1K6L - chains L and M of the 3 polymer chains in the assembly; structure by X-ray diffraction, 3.10 A resolution.

# Chain L
Molecule: Photosynthetic reaction center L subunit
Source organism: Rhodobacter sphaeroides
Reference sequence: P02954 (RCEL_RHOSH); residue numbers follow UniProt; this construct covers 1-281
Sequence (281 residues; numbered 1 to 281; the number before each row is that of its first residue):
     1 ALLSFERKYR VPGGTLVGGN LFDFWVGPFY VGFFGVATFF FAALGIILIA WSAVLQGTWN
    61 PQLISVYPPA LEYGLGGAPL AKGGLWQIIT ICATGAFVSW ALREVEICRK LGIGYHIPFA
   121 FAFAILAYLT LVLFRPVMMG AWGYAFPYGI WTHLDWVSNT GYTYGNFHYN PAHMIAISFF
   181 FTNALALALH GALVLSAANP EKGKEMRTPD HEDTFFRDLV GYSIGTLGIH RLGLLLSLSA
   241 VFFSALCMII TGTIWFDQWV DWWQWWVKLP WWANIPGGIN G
Bound ions: bacteriochlorophyll a Mg site 1 near His153 (its only coordinating residue here); bacteriochlorophyll a Mg site 2 near His173 (its only coordinating residue here); Fe ion: His190, His230 (shared with His219(M), Glu234(M), His266(M) of chain M)
Ligand contacts:
  - bacteriochlorophyll a (BCL), molecule 1: Ile46, Tyr128, Leu131, Phe146, Ile150, His153, Leu154, Trp156, Val157
  - bacteriochlorophyll a (BCL), molecule 2: Phe97, Phe121, Ala124, Ile125, Ala127, Tyr128, Leu131, Trp156, Val157, Ser158, Thr160, Gly161, Tyr162, Asn166, Phe167, His168, His173, Ala176, Ile177, Phe180, Phe181, Val241, Ser244, Ala245, Cys247, Met248
  - bacteriochlorophyll a (BCL), molecule 3: Val157, Tyr162, His168, Phe181
  - bacteriochlorophyll a (BCL), molecule 4: His168, His173, Met174, Ile177, Ser178, Phe181, Thr182, Leu185
  - bacteriopheophytin a (BPH), molecule 1: Phe41, Ala42, Gly45, Ile49, Ile89, Cys92, Ala93, Ala96, Phe97, Trp100, Glu104, Ile117, Ala120, Phe121, Phe123, Ala124, Tyr128, Phe146, Tyr148, Gly149, Ile150, His153, Phe180, Ser237, Leu238, Val241
  - bacteriopheophytin a (BPH), molecule 2: Phe181, Ala184, Leu185, Ala188, Leu189, Phe216, Leu219, Val220
  - ubiquinone-10 (U10), molecule 1: Phe29, Tyr30, Val31, Gly35, Thr38, Phe39, Trp100, Arg103
  - ubiquinone-10 (U10), molecule 2: Pro171, Ile175, Ser178, Phe179, Thr182, Leu189, Leu193, Phe216, Tyr222, Ser223, Ile224, Gly225, Ile229, Leu232, Leu236, Phe243, Leu246, Ile250, Ile254, Trp259, Trp262

# Chain M
Molecule: Photosynthetic reaction center M subunit
Source organism: Rhodobacter sphaeroides
Reference sequence: P02953 (RCEM_RHOSH); residue numbers follow UniProt; this construct covers 1-307
Sequence (314 residues; row label = number of the first residue in the row):
     1 AEYQNIFSQV QVRGPADLGM TEDVNLANRS GVGPFSTLLG WFGNAQLGPI YLGSLGVLSL
    61 FSGLMWFFTI GIWFWYQAGW NPAVFLRDLF FFSLEPPAPE YGLSFAAPLK EGGLWLIASF
   121 FMFVAVWSWW GRTYLRAQAL GMGKHTAWAF LSAIWLWMVL GFIRPILMGS WSEAVPYGIF
   181 SHLDWTNNFS LVHGNLFYNP FHGLSIAFLY GSALLFAMHG ATILAVSRFG GERELEQIAD
   241 RGTAAERAAL FWRWTMGFNA TMEGIHRWAI WMAVLVTLTG GIGILLSGTV VDNWYVWGQN
   301 HGMAPLNHHH HHHH
Not modelled in the structure: 303-314
Sequence notes: expression tag (308-314)
Bound ions: bacteriochlorophyll a Mg site 1 near His182 (its only coordinating residue here); bacteriochlorophyll a Mg site 2 near His202 (its only coordinating residue here); Fe ion: His219, Glu234, His266 (shared with His190(L), His230(L) of chain L)
Ligand contacts:
  - bacteriochlorophyll a (BCL), molecule 1: Trp66, Phe67, Leu89, Met122, Trp157, Leu160, Val175, Ile179, His182, Leu183, Trp185, Thr186
  - bacteriochlorophyll a (BCL), molecule 2: Trp66, Met122, Val126, Ala153, Leu156, Trp157, Leu160, Trp185, Thr186, Asn187, Phe189, Ser190, Asn195, Leu196, Phe197, His202, Ser205, Ile206, Leu209, Tyr210, Val276, Thr277, Gly280, Gly281, Ile284
  - bacteriochlorophyll a (BCL), molecule 3: Phe197, Gly203, Ile206, Ala207, Tyr210, Gly211, Leu214
  - bacteriopheophytin a (BPH), molecule 1: Ser59, Leu60, Gly63, Leu64, Phe67, Ala125, Val126, Trp129, Thr133, Thr146, Ala149, Phe150, Ser152, Ala153, Ala273, Val274, Thr277
  - bacteriopheophytin a (BPH), molecule 2: Tyr210, Ala213, Leu214, Ala217, Met218, Trp252, Thr255, Met256
  - speroidenone (SPN): Trp66, Phe67, Phe68, Ile70, Gly71, Ile72, Phe74, Trp75, Phe85, Leu89, Phe105, Trp115, Leu116, Ser119, Phe120, Met122, Phe123, Trp157, Met158, Leu160, Gly161, Phe162, Trp171, Val175, Tyr177, Gly178, Ile179, His182
  - ubiquinone-10 (U10): Leu214, Leu215, Met218, His219, Thr222, Ile223, Ala245, Ala248, Ala249, Trp252, Met256, Phe258, Asn259, Ala260, Thr261, Met262, Ile265, Trp268, Met272

# How chain L and chain M interact
Pairs across the interface (203):
  Ala1(L) - Arg253(M)  hydrogen bond (backbone-side chain)
  Leu3(L) - Leu250(M)  hydrophobic
  Leu3(L) - Arg253(M)
  Leu3(L) - Asn259(M)
  Phe5(L) - Arg241(M)
  Phe5(L) - Glu246(M)
  Glu6(L) - Leu250(M)
  Glu6(L) - Arg253(M)  salt bridge
  Glu6(L) - Trp254(M)  hydrogen bond
  Lys8(L) - Glu246(M)  salt bridge
  Tyr9(L) - Thr243(M)  hydrogen bond
  Tyr9(L) - Glu246(M)  hydrogen bond
  Tyr9(L) - Arg247(M)
  Tyr9(L) - Leu250(M)  hydrophobic
  Tyr9(L) - Trp254(M)
  Arg10(L) - Arg253(M)
  Arg10(L) - Trp254(M)
  Trp25(L) - Trp254(M)
  Pro28(L) - Arg253(M)
  Pro28(L) - Trp254(M)
  Pro28(L) - Gly257(M)
  Phe29(L) - Trp254(M)
  Phe29(L) - Thr255(M)
  Phe29(L) - Met256(M)
  Tyr30(L) - Trp254(M)  hydrogen bond (backbone-backbone)
  Trp100(L) - Thr255(M)
  Arg103(L) - Trp254(M)  hydrogen bond (side chain-backbone)
  Arg103(L) - Thr255(M)  hydrogen bond (side chain-backbone)
  Glu104(L) - Phe251(M)
  Glu104(L) - Thr255(M)
  Ile107(L) - Phe251(M)  hydrophobic
  Ile107(L) - Thr255(M)
  Cys108(L) - Phe251(M)  hydrophobic
  Lys110(L) - Trp254(M)
  Leu111(L) - Arg247(M)  hydrogen bond (backbone-side chain)
  Leu111(L) - Phe251(M)  hydrophobic
  Leu111(L) - Trp254(M)  hydrophobic
  Gly112(L) - Arg228(M)  hydrogen bond (backbone-side chain)
  Ile113(L) - Ala225(M)
  Ile113(L) - Val226(M)  hydrophobic
  Ile113(L) - Arg228(M)
  Ile113(L) - Phe251(M)  hydrophobic
  Gly114(L) - Ala225(M)  hydrogen bond (backbone-backbone)
  Gly114(L) - Arg228(M)
  His116(L) - Gln4(M)  hydrogen bond (side chain-backbone)
  His116(L) - Ala221(M)
  His116(L) - Leu224(M)
  His116(L) - Ala225(M)
  Ile117(L) - Ala221(M)
  Ile117(L) - Thr222(M)
  Ile117(L) - Phe251(M)  hydrophobic
  Ile117(L) - Trp252(M)  hydrophobic
  Trp151(L) - Phe197(M)
  Leu154(L) - Phe197(M)
  Val157(L) - Phe197(M)  hydrophobic
  Tyr162(L) - Asn187(M)  hydrogen bond
  Tyr162(L) - Leu191(M)
  Asn166(L) - Leu183(M)
  Asn166(L) - Asp184(M)
  Asn166(L) - Asn187(M)
  His168(L) - Leu183(M)  hydrogen bond (side chain-backbone)
  His168(L) - Thr186(M)
  His168(L) - Asn187(M)
  Tyr169(L) - Phe180(M)
  Tyr169(L) - Asp184(M)  hydrogen bond
  Met174(L) - Phe180(M)  hydrophobic
  Met174(L) - Leu183(M)  hydrophobic
  Phe180(L) - Ala213(M)  hydrophobic
  Asn183(L) - Ser212(M)  hydrogen bond (side chain-backbone)
  Asn183(L) - Ala213(M)
  Asn183(L) - Phe216(M)
  Ala184(L) - Ala273(M)
  Ala186(L) - Phe216(M)
  Leu187(L) - Ser212(M)
  Leu187(L) - Phe216(M)  hydrophobic
  Ala188(L) - Ala273(M)
  His190(L) - His219(M)  hydrogen bond
  His190(L) - Glu234(M)  salt bridge
  His190(L) - His266(M)  hydrogen bond
  Ala192(L) - His145(M)
  Ala192(L) - Thr146(M)
  Val194(L) - Glu234(M)
  Val194(L) - Leu235(M)
  Val194(L) - His266(M)
  Leu195(L) - His145(M)
  Leu195(L) - Glu263(M)
  Leu195(L) - His266(M)
  Leu195(L) - Arg267(M)
  Ser196(L) - Met142(M)
  Ser196(L) - Gly143(M)  hydrogen bond (backbone-backbone)
  Ser196(L) - His145(M)
  Ala197(L) - Leu235(M)  hydrophobic
  Ala198(L) - Leu235(M)
  Ala198(L) - Ile238(M)  hydrophobic
  Asn199(L) - Gly143(M)
  Asn199(L) - His145(M)
  Asn199(L) - Glu263(M)  hydrogen bond
  Asn199(L) - Arg267(M)
  Pro200(L) - Gly141(M)
  Pro200(L) - Gly143(M)
  Glu201(L) - Gln138(M)
  Glu201(L) - Gly141(M)  hydrogen bond (backbone-backbone)
  Glu201(L) - Met142(M)
  Glu201(L) - Lys144(M)  salt bridge
  Lys204(L) - Gly141(M)
  Met206(L) - Leu235(M)
  Arg207(L) - Glu22(M)  salt bridge
  Arg207(L) - Leu140(M)  hydrogen bond (side chain-backbone)
  Arg207(L) - Gly141(M)
  Arg207(L) - Leu235(M)
  Thr208(L) - Leu235(M)
  Pro209(L) - Leu235(M)
  Asp210(L) - Met20(M)
  His211(L) - Met20(M)
  His211(L) - Glu22(M)  salt bridge
  His211(L) - Met142(M)
  Glu212(L) - Met142(M)
  Glu212(L) - Leu235(M)
  Thr214(L) - Gly19(M)
  Thr214(L) - Met20(M)  hydrogen bond (side chain-backbone)
  Thr214(L) - Arg29(M)
  Phe215(L) - Thr133(M)
  Phe215(L) - Arg136(M)
  Phe215(L) - Ala137(M)
  Phe215(L) - Leu140(M)  hydrophobic
  Phe215(L) - Met142(M)  hydrophobic
  Phe215(L) - Thr146(M)
  Arg217(L) - Asn44(M)  hydrogen bond
  Arg217(L) - Gln46(M)
  Arg217(L) - Gly48(M)
  Arg217(L) - Pro49(M)
  Arg217(L) - Ile50(M)
  Arg217(L) - Tyr51(M)
  Asp218(L) - Val24(M)
  Asp218(L) - Arg29(M)  salt bridge
  Asp218(L) - Ile50(M)
  Asp218(L) - Tyr51(M)  hydrogen bond (backbone-backbone)
  Asp218(L) - Arg132(M)  hydrogen bond (backbone-side chain)
  Asp218(L) - Arg136(M)
  Leu219(L) - Ile50(M)
  Leu219(L) - Trp129(M)
  Leu219(L) - Arg132(M)  hydrogen bond (backbone-side chain)
  Leu219(L) - Thr133(M)
  Val220(L) - Ile50(M)
  Gly221(L) - Gly48(M)  hydrogen bond (backbone-backbone)
  Gly221(L) - Pro49(M)
  Gly221(L) - Ile50(M)
  Tyr222(L) - Leu39(M)  hydrophobic
  Tyr222(L) - Asn44(M)  hydrogen bond (side chain-backbone)
  Tyr222(L) - Gln46(M)
  Tyr222(L) - Leu47(M)  hydrophobic
  Ser223(L) - Asn44(M)
  Ile224(L) - Phe42(M)  hydrophobic
  Ile224(L) - Gly43(M)
  Ile224(L) - Asn44(M)  hydrogen bond (backbone-backbone)
  Thr226(L) - Glu232(M)
  Leu227(L) - Asn5(M)
  Leu227(L) - Glu232(M)
  Gly228(L) - Phe42(M)
  Ile229(L) - Phe216(M)
  His230(L) - His219(M)  hydrogen bond
  His230(L) - Gly220(M)
  His230(L) - Ile223(M)
  His230(L) - Glu234(M)  salt bridge
  Arg231(L) - Tyr3(M)
  Arg231(L) - Asn5(M)  hydrogen bond
  Arg231(L) - Ile6(M)  hydrogen bond (side chain-backbone)
  Arg231(L) - Phe7(M)
  Arg231(L) - Ser8(M)  hydrogen bond
  Arg231(L) - Trp41(M)  hydrogen bond (side chain-backbone)
  Arg231(L) - Phe42(M)  hydrogen bond (side chain-backbone)
  Arg231(L) - Leu224(M)
  Leu232(L) - Phe42(M)  hydrophobic
  Gly233(L) - Phe216(M)
  Leu234(L) - Ile6(M)  hydrophobic
  Leu234(L) - Ala221(M)  hydrophobic
  Leu234(L) - Leu224(M)  hydrophobic
  Leu235(L) - Phe42(M)  hydrophobic
  Ser237(L) - Ala213(M)  hydrogen bond (side chain-backbone)
  Ser237(L) - Phe216(M)
  Ser237(L) - Ala217(M)  hydrogen bond (side chain-backbone)
  Trp263(L) - Phe180(M)  hydrophobic
  Trp266(L) - Leu86(M)  hydrogen bond (side chain-backbone)
  Trp266(L) - Arg87(M)  hydrogen bond (side chain-backbone)
  Val267(L) - Arg87(M)
  Val267(L) - Asp88(M)
  Trp272(L) - Ala83(M)
  Trp272(L) - Leu86(M)  hydrophobic
  Trp272(L) - Arg87(M)  hydrogen bond (backbone-side chain)
  Ala273(L) - Arg87(M)
  Ile275(L) - Asn81(M)
  Ile275(L) - Ala83(M)  hydrophobic
  Ile275(L) - Arg87(M)  hydrogen bond (backbone-side chain)
  Pro276(L) - Val84(M)
  Gly277(L) - Arg87(M)  hydrogen bond (backbone-side chain)
  Gly278(L) - Gln77(M)
  Gly278(L) - Val84(M)
  Gly278(L) - Asp88(M)
  Ile279(L) - Asp88(M)  hydrogen bond (backbone-side chain)
  Ile279(L) - Phe91(M)  hydrophobic
  Ile279(L) - Phe92(M)  hydrophobic
  Asn280(L) - Asp88(M)  hydrogen bond (backbone-side chain)
  Asn280(L) - Phe91(M)
Also at the interface, not in a pair above, chain L (97 interface residues in all): Leu2, Asp155, Ser158, Phe181, Leu189, Gly191, Leu193, Asp213, Gly225, Gly281
Also at the interface, not in a pair above, chain M (99 interface residues in all): Asp17, Ala78, Phe90, Ala149, Tyr198, Leu209, Leu215, Met218, Phe229, Ala239, Ala249, Ala269, Ile270, Met272

# Overview
Chain L and chain M form an interface of 97 and 99 residues respectively; the contacts include 44 hydrogen
bonds and 8 salt bridges. Polar contacts include Glu6(L)-Arg253(M), Lys8(L)-Glu246(M) and His190(L)-Glu234(M).
Here chain L is Photosynthetic reaction center L subunit and chain M is Photosynthetic reaction center M
subunit, both from Rhodobacter sphaeroides. Entry 1K6L (Photosynethetic Reaction Center from Rhodobacter
sphaeroides) was determined by X-ray diffraction (same publication as 1K6N).
